PDB entry 9MGB | electron microscopy, 2.10 A resolution | chains A and C of the 18 polymer chains in the assembly

Chain A (and C):
Name: R-phycoerythrin alpha chain
Organism: Neopyropia tenera
Notes: chain C of this document is another copy of the same molecule, construct and numbering; everything in this record applies to it too
Amino-acid sequence (164 residues; each row starts with the number of its first residue):
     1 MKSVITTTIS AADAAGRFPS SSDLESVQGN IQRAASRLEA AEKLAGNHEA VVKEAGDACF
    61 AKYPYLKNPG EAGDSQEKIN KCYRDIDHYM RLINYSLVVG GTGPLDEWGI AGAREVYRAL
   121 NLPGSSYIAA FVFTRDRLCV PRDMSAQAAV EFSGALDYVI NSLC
Ligand contacts:
  - phycoerythrobilin (PEB), molecule 1: Leu24, Glu25, Gln28
  - phycoerythrobilin (PEB), molecule 2: Arg33, Gln147, Val150
  - phycoerythrobilin (PEB), molecule 3: Lys43, Leu44, Asn47, Ala50, Val51, Glu54, Thr134, Arg137, Leu138, Cys139, Arg142, Asp143, Met144, Phe152
  - phycoerythrobilin (PEB), molecule 4: Cys59, Phe60, Leu66, Ala72, Gly73, Lys78, Lys81, Cys82, Arg84, Asp85, His88, Tyr89, Arg91, Trp108, Gly109, Val116, Tyr117, Leu120, Leu122, Pro123, Ser126, Tyr127

Interface between chain A and chain C:
Residue-residue contacts (22):
  Lys62(A) - Glu71(C)  salt bridge
  Tyr63(A) - Tyr65(C)  hydrophobic
  Tyr63(A) - Glu71(C)  hydrogen bond
  Tyr65(A) - Tyr63(C)  hydrophobic
  Tyr65(A) - Tyr65(C)  hydrophobic
  Glu71(A) - Lys62(C)  salt bridge
  Glu71(A) - Tyr63(C)  hydrogen bond
  Arg114(A) - Arg114(C)
  Arg114(A) - Glu115(C)  salt bridge
  Arg114(A) - Arg118(C)
  Glu115(A) - Arg114(C)  salt bridge
  Arg118(A) - Arg114(C)
  Arg118(A) - Ser162(C)  hydrogen bond (side chain-backbone)
  Arg118(A) - Leu163(C)
  Arg118(A) - Cys164(C)  hydrogen bond (side chain-backbone)
  Ala119(A) - Cys164(C)  hydrogen bond (backbone-backbone)
  Asn121(A) - Ser125(C)
  Ser125(A) - Asn121(C)
  Ser162(A) - Arg118(C)  hydrogen bond (backbone-side chain)
  Leu163(A) - Arg118(C)
  Cys164(A) - Arg118(C)
  Cys164(A) - Ala119(C)

Summary:
The chain A/chain C interface involves 13 residues from each chain, with 6 hydrogen bonds and 4 salt bridges.
Among the polar pairs are Lys62(A)-Glu71(C), Arg114(A)-Glu115(C) and Tyr63(A)-Glu71(C). Ligands of chain A: 4
copies of phycoerythrobilin.
Chain A and chain C are both R-phycoerythrin alpha chain (Neopyropia tenera); the structure, scFv antibody
CL33 bound to R-phycoerythrin, was determined by electron microscopy, deposited together with 9MKO, 9O60, 9O61
and 9O62.
